2WIZ - chains A and C of the 4 polymer chains in the assembly; structure by X-ray diffraction, 3.30 A resolution.

# Chain A
Name: Archaeal hjc
From: Archaeoglobus fulgidus dsm 4304
Reference sequence: O28314 (O28314_ARCFU); residues 2-136 here = UniProt positions 2-136
Sequence (139 residues; numbered -2 to 136; the number before each row is that of its first residue; numbers below 1 keep their minus sign (Gly-2 is residue -2)):
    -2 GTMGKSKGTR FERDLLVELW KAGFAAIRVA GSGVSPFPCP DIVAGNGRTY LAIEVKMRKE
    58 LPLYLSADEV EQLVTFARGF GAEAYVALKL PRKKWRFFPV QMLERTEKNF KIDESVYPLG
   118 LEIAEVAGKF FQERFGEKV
Disordered / not traced: -2 to 5, 131-136
Swiss-Prot annotation at these positions:
  - active site: Ser29
  - binding site (Mg(2+)): Glu9, Asp38, Glu51
  - site: Lys53 (Transition state stabilizer)

# Chain C
Molecule: Half-junction
Sequence (20 nucleotides; row label = number of the first residue in the row):
     1 GGATCCCTAA GCTCCATCGA

# Chain A / chain C interface
Residue-residue contacts (9):
  Ser29(A) - DC12(C)  phosphate contact
  Asp38(A) - DC12(C)  phosphate contact
  Lys53(A) - DT13(C)  salt bridge to the phosphate
  Met54(A) - DT13(C)  hydrogen bond to the phosphate
  Met54(A) - DC14(C)  phosphate contact
  Arg55(A) - DT13(C)  salt bridge to the phosphate
  Arg55(A) - DC14(C)  phosphate contact
  Lys56(A) - DC14(C)  hydrogen bond to the phosphate
  Lys56(A) - DC15(C)  salt bridge to the phosphate
Also at the interface, not in a pair above, chain A (9 interface residues in all): Gly30, Val31, Val52
Also at the interface, not in a pair above, chain C (5 interface residues in all): DG11

# In short
9 residues of chain A face 5 of chain C across their interface; the contacts include 2 hydrogen bonds and 3
salt bridges. Polar pairs include Met54(A)-DT13(C), Lys56(A)-DC14(C) and Lys53(A)-DT13(C). UniProt lists
active-site residue Ser29(A) and 3 Mg2+-binding residues on chain A.
Chain A is Archaeal hjc (Archaeoglobus fulgidus dsm 4304) and chain C is Half-junction; the structure, Crystal
structures of Holliday junction resolvases from Archaeoglobus fulgidus bound to DNA substrate, was determined
by X-ray diffraction.
